Entry 8PN7 (electron microscopy, 2.03 A resolution); this record covers chains D and L of the 12 polymer chains in the assembly.

[Chain D]
Protein: Propionyl-CoA carboxylase beta chain
Source organism: Methylorubrum extorquens AM1
Notes: EC 6.4.1.3
UniProtKB: C5AP75 (C5AP75_METEA); residue numbers follow UniProt; this construct covers 1-510
Chain sequence (510 residues; each row starts with the number of its first residue):
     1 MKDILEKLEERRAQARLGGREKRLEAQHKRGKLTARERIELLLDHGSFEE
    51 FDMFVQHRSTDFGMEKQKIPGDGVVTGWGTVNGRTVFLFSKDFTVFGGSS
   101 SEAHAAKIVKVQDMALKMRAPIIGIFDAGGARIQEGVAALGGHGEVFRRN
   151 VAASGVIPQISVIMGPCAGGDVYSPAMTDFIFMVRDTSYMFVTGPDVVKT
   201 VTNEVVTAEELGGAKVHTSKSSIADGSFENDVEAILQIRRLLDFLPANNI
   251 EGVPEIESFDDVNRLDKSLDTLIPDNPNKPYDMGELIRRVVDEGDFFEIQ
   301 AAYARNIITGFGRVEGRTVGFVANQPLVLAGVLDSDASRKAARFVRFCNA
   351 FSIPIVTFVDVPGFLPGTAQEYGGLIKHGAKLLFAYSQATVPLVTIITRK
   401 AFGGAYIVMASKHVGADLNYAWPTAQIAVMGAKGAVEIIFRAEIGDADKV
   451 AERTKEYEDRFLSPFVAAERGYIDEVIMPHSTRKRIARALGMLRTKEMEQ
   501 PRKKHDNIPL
Not modelled in the structure: 1-4
Sequence notes: engineered mutation Arg20 (Gly in C5AP75), Ser100 (Leu in C5AP75), His143 (Tyr in C5AP75), Ile407 (Asp in C5AP75), Val450 (Ile in C5AP75), Arg502 (Trp in C5AP75)
Small-molecule neighbours:
  - BTI (5-(hexahydro-2-oxo-1H-thieno[3,4-d]imidazol-6-yl)pentanal), molecule 1: Thr193, Val197, Val201
  - BTI, molecule 2: Val332, Pro362, Gly363, Phe364, Pro366
  - coenzyme A (COA): Arg23, Phe93, Phe96, Gly97, Ser99, Ala128, Gly129, Gly130, Ala131, Arg132, Ile133, Gln134, Pro166, Ala168, Tyr189, Phe191, Asp196
Reported in the primary citation:
  - mutagenesis - G20R (2.8-fold): increased catalytic activity on glycolyl-CoA
  - mutagenesis - G20R: increased binding to Propionyl-CoA carboxylase alpha subunit (chain L)

[Chain L]
Protein: Propionyl-CoA carboxylase alpha subunit
Source organism: Methylorubrum extorquens AM1
Notes: EC 6.4.1.3
UniProtKB: C5AWU5 (C5AWU5_METEA); numbering as in UniProt (aligned over 1-667)
Chain sequence (667 residues; each row starts with the number of its first residue):
     1 MFDKILIANRGEIACRIIKTAQKMGIKTVAVYSDADRDAVHVAMADEAVH
    51 IGPAPAAQSYLLIEKIIDACKQTGAQAVHPGYGFLSERESFPKALAEAGI
   101 VFIGPNPGAIAAMGDKIESKKAAAAAEVSTVPGFLGVIESPEHAVTIADE
   151 IGYPVMIKASAGGGGKGMRIAESADEVAEGFARAKSEASSSFGDDRVFVE
   201 KFITDPRHIEIQVIGDKHGNVIYLGERECSIQRRNQKVIEEAPSPLLDEE
   251 TRRKMGEQAVALAKAVNYDSAGTVEFVAGQDKSFYFLEMNTRLQVEHPVT
   301 EMITGLDLVELMIRVAAGEKLPLSQDQVKLDGWAVESRVYAEDPTRNFLP
   351 SIGRLTTYQPPEEGPLGGAIVRNDTGVEEGGEIAIHYDPMIAKLVTWAPT
   401 RLEAIEAQATALDAFAIEGIRHNIPFLATLMAHPRWRDGRLSTGFIKEEF
   451 PEGFIAPEPEGPVAHRLAAVAAAIDHKLNIRKRGISGQMRDPSLLTFQRE
   501 RVVVLSGQRFNVTVDPDGDDLLVTFDDGTTAPVRSAWRPGAPVWSGTVGD
   551 QSVAIQVRPLLNGVFLQHAGAAAEARVFTRREAELADLMPVKENAGSGKQ
   601 LLCPMPGLVKQIMVSEGQEVKNGEPLAIVEAMKMENVLRAERDGTISKIA
   651 AKEGDSLAVDAVILEFA
Not modelled in the structure: 1-454, 667
Covalent attachments: 5-(hexahydro-2-oxo-1H-thieno[3,4-d]imidazol-6-yl)pentanal (BTI) linked to Lys633

[How chain D and chain L interact]
Contacting residue pairs - 66 pairs, chain D then chain L:
  His28(D) - Leu588(L)
  Gly31(D) - Met589(L)
  Gly31(D) - Pro590(L)
  Leu33(D) - Met589(L)  hydrophobic
  Glu37(D) - Arg581(L)
  Glu37(D) - Leu585(L)
  Glu37(D) - Leu588(L)
  Glu40(D) - Arg581(L)  salt bridge
  Leu41(D) - Glu582(L)
  Asp44(D) - Arg483(L)  salt bridge
  Trp78(D) - Met489(L)  hydrophobic
  Thr80(D) - Met489(L)
  Asn82(D) - Lys482(L)  hydrogen bond (side chain-backbone)
  Asn82(D) - Arg483(L)  hydrogen bond
  Asn82(D) - Ile485(L)
  Asn82(D) - Gln488(L)
  Gly83(D) - Arg483(L)
  Gly83(D) - Gln488(L)
  Gly83(D) - Met489(L)  hydrogen bond (backbone-backbone)
  Arg84(D) - Ile485(L)
  Arg84(D) - Ser486(L)
  Arg84(D) - Gly487(L)
  Thr85(D) - Met489(L)
  Arg185(D) - Lys592(L)  hydrogen bond (backbone-side chain)
  Asp186(D) - Lys592(L)  salt bridge
  Glu229(D) - Lys592(L)  hydrogen bond (backbone-side chain)
  Asn230(D) - Met589(L)
  Asp231(D) - Met589(L)
  Val232(D) - Leu585(L)
  Val232(D) - Ala586(L)  hydrophobic
  Val232(D) - Met589(L)  hydrophobic
  Glu233(D) - Leu561(L)
  Glu233(D) - Asn562(L)
  Leu236(D) - Asn562(L)
  Gln237(D) - Leu561(L)
  Gln237(D) - Asn562(L)  hydrogen bond
  Asp243(D) - Lys482(L)
  Asp243(D) - Ile485(L)
  Pro254(D) - Ile485(L)  hydrophobic
  Pro254(D) - Ser486(L)
  Glu255(D) - Ile485(L)
  Glu255(D) - Ser486(L)  hydrogen bond (backbone-side chain)
  Ile256(D) - Arg481(L)
  Ile256(D) - Ile485(L)  hydrophobic
  Glu257(D) - Arg481(L)  hydrogen bond (backbone-side chain)
  Phe259(D) - Lys477(L)
  Phe259(D) - Arg481(L)
  Phe259(D) - Arg538(L)  hydrogen bond (backbone-side chain)
  Phe259(D) - Pro539(L)
  Asn278(D) - Glu630(L)
  Asn278(D) - Lys633(L)
  Asn278(D) - Met634(L)
  Asn278(D) - Glu635(L)  hydrogen bond (backbone-backbone)
  Lys279(D) - Met634(L)
  Pro280(D) - Met634(L)
  Pro280(D) - Glu635(L)
  Glu293(D) - Arg481(L)  salt bridge
  Glu293(D) - Pro539(L)
  Glu293(D) - Gly540(L)
  Pro326(D) - Met634(L)  hydrophobic
  Leu327(D) - Asn636(L)
  Leu329(D) - Met632(L)
  Ala330(D) - Met634(L)  hydrophobic
  Leu365(D) - Met632(L)  hydrophobic
  Arg399(D) - Met634(L)
  Lys433(D) - Lys633(L)
Other interface residues (no listed pair), chain D (49 interface residues in all): Lys32, His45, Phe228, Arg240, Ser258, Asn276, Pro277, Val332, Pro366, Lys400
Other interface residues (no listed pair), chain L (32 interface residues in all): Gly484, Gln498, Phe578, Ala631

[Summary]
Chain D and chain L form an interface of 49 and 32 residues respectively, with 10 hydrogen bonds and 4 salt
bridges. Polar contacts include Glu40(D)-Arg581(L), Asp44(D)-Arg483(L) and Asp186(D)-Lys592(L). From the
paper: G20R of chain D increases catalytic activity on glycolyl-CoA; G20R of chain D increases binding to
Propionyl-CoA carboxylase alpha subunit (chain L).
Chain D is Propionyl-CoA carboxylase beta chain and chain L is Propionyl-CoA carboxylase alpha subunit, both
from Methylorubrum extorquens AM1; the structure, Engineered glycolyl-CoA carboxylase (G20R variant) with
bound CoA, was determined by electron microscopy (same publication as 8PN8).
